Entry 4B5H (X-ray diffraction, 3.05 A resolution); this record covers chains A and U of the 3 polymer chains in the assembly.

# Chain A
Name: Putative exodeoxyribonuclease
Organism: Neisseria meningitidis
Notes: EC 3.1.11.2
UniProt: C9X331 (C9X331_NEIM8); residues 1-259 here = UniProt positions 1-259
Chain sequence (259 residues; numbered 1 to 259; the number before each row is that of its first residue):
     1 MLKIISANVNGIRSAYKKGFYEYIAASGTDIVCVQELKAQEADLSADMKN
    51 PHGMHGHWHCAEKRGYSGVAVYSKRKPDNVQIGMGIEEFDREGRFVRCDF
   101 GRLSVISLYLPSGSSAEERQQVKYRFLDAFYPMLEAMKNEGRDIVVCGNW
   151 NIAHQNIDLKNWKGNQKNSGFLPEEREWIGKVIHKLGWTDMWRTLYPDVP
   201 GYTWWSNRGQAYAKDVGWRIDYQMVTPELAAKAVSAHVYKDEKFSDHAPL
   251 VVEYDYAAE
Differences from the reference sequence: engineered mutation Thr29 (Ala in C9X331), Asn149 (Asp in C9X331); conflict Gly101 (Asp in C9X331)
Metal / ion sites: Mn2+: Asn10, Glu36

# Chain U
Molecule: 11-nt DNA strand
Sequence (11 nucleotides; row label = number of the first residue in the row):
    31 GCTACXCATCG
Modified positions: 3DR (1',2'-dideoxyribofuranose-5'-phosphate) at position 36

# How chain A and chain U interact
Pairs across the interface (28):
  Lys63(A) - DA34(U)  salt bridge to the phosphate
  Arg94(A) - DC35(U)  salt bridge to the phosphate
  Tyr109(A) - 3DR_36(U)  hydrogen bond to the phosphate
  Ser112(A) - DC35(U)  sugar contact
  Ser112(A) - 3DR_36(U)  hydrogen bond to the phosphate
  Ser114(A) - DC35(U)  sugar contact
  Ser114(A) - 3DR_36(U)  sugar contact
  Ser114(A) - DC37(U)  hydrogen bond to the phosphate
  Ser115(A) - DA34(U)  sugar contact
  Ser115(A) - DC35(U)  hydrogen bond to the phosphate
  Arg119(A) - DC35(U)  salt bridge to the phosphate
  Asn151(A) - 3DR_36(U)  hydrogen bond to the phosphate
  Asn161(A) - DT39(U)  base contact
  Asn165(A) - DC37(U)  sugar contact
  Asn165(A) - DA38(U)  phosphate contact
  Asn168(A) - DC37(U)  hydrogen bond to the phosphate
  Ser169(A) - 3DR_36(U)  sugar contact
  Trp204(A) - 3DR_36(U)  sugar contact
  Trp204(A) - DC37(U)  phosphate contact
  Arg208(A) - DC37(U)  sugar contact
  Arg208(A) - DA38(U)  sugar contact
  Gln210(A) - DT39(U)  hydrogen bond to the phosphate
  Ala211(A) - DA38(U)  sugar contact
  Ala211(A) - DT39(U)  phosphate contact
  Lys214(A) - DT39(U)  phosphate contact
  Trp218(A) - DC37(U)  sugar contact
  Trp218(A) - DA38(U)  hydrogen bond to the phosphate
  His247(A) - 3DR_36(U)  salt bridge to the phosphate
Other interface residues (no listed pair), chain A (27 interface residues in all): Tyr66, Asn149, Gly164, Gly170, Ser206, Gly209, Val216, Asp246

# Summary
The interface between chain A and chain U involves 27 residues on one side and 6 on the other; the contacts
include 8 hydrogen bonds and 4 salt bridges. Polar pairs include Tyr109(A)-3DR_36(U), Ser112(A)-3DR_36(U) and
Ser114(A)-DC37(U). Asn10(A) and Glu36(A) form the Mn2+ site.
Here chain A is Putative exodeoxyribonuclease (Neisseria meningitidis) and chain U is an 11-nt DNA strand.
Entry 4B5H (Substate bound inactive mutant of Neisseria AP endonuclease in presence of metal ions) was
determined by X-ray diffraction (same publication as 4B5F, 4B5G, 4B5I, 4B5J and 4B5M).
